7UTT - chains A and I of the 6 polymer chains in the assembly; structure by X-ray diffraction, 2.04 A resolution.

# Chain A
Molecule: Cyclic GMP-AMP synthase
From: Mus musculus
Notes: EC 2.7.7.86
UniProtKB: Q8C6L5 (CGAS_MOUSE); residues 147-507 here = UniProt positions 147-507
Amino-acid sequence (364 residues; each row starts with the number of its first residue):
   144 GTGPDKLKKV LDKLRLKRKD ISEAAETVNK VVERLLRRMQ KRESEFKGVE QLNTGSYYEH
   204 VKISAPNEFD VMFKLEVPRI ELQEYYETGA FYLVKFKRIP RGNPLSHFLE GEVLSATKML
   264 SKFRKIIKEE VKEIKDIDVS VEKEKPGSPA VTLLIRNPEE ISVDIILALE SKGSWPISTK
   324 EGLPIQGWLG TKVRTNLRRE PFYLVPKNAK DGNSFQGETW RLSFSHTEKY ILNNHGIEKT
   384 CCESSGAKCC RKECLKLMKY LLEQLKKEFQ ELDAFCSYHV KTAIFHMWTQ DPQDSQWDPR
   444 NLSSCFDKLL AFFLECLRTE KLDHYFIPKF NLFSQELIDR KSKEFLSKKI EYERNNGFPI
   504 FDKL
Disordered / not traced: 144-148, 239-245, 507
Sequence notes: expression tag (144-146)
Ion coordination: Mn2+ site 1: Glu211, Asp213, Asp307 (together with AMP-CPP); Mn2+ site 2: Glu211, Asp213 (together with AMP-CPP); Zn2+: His378, Cys384, Cys385, Cys392
Small-molecule neighbours: AMP-CPP (APC; diphosphomethylphosphonic acid adenosyl ester): Gly198, Ser199, Glu202, Lys205, Glu211, Asp213, Asp307, Arg364, Ser368, Glu371, Lys402, Glu406, Ser420, Tyr421, Lys424, His467
Curated features (UniProtKB/Swiss-Prot):
  - region: Lys372 to Lys395 (DNA-binding)
  - motif: Leu154 to Leu159 (Nuclear export signal), Asp281 to Ser291 (Nuclear localization signal)
  - binding site (GTP): Thr197, Asp307, Arg364 to Glu371
  - binding site (ATP): Ser199, Glu371, Lys402, Ser420 to Lys424
  - binding site (Mg(2+)): Glu211, Asp213, Asp307
  - binding site (2',3'-cGAMP): Asp213, Gly290, Asp307, Lys350, Arg364 to Ser366
  - binding site (Zn(2+)): His378, Cys384, Cys385, Cys392
  - site: Arg241 (Arginine-anchor), Asp307, Ile308 (Cleavage)
  - modified residue: Lys156 (N6-lactoyllysine), Glu176 (PolyADP-ribosyl glutamic acid), Ser199 (Phosphoserine), Tyr201 (Phosphotyrosine), Glu272 (5-glutamyl polyglutamate), Ser291 (Phosphoserine), Glu302 (5-glutamyl glutamate), Lys372 (N6-acetyllysine), Lys382 (N6-acetyllysine), Lys402 (N6-acetyllysine), Ser420 (Phosphoserine), Lys491 (N6-methyllysine)
  - lipidation (S-palmitoyl cysteine): Cys392, Cys393, Cys459
  - cross-link (Glycyl lysine isopeptide (Lys-Gly)): Lys217 (interchain with G-Cter in SUMO), Lys271 (interchain with G-Cter in ubiquitin), Lys335 (interchain with G-Cter in SUMO), Lys372 (interchain with G-Cter in SUMO), Lys382 (interchain with G-Cter in SUMO), Lys399 (interchain with G-Cter in ubiquitin), Lys402 (interchain with G-Cter in ubiquitin), Lys409 (interchain with G-Cter in ubiquitin), Lys410 (interchain with G-Cter in ubiquitin), Lys464 (interchain with G-Cter in SUMO)
  - mutagenesis: Lys156 (K156Q: Mimics lactylation; knockin mice show higher mortality following HSV-1 infection), Asn172 (N172K: Induces alteration of the DNA-binding surface and leads to decreased synthesis of cyclic GMP-AMP (cGAMP); when associated with L-180), Glu176 (E176A: Abolished poly-ADP-ribosylation by PARP1, stimulating interferon production in knockin mice), Arg180 (R180L: Induces alteration of the DNA-binding surface and leads to decreased synthesis of cyclic GMP-AMP (cGAMP); when associated with K-182), Gly198 (G198A: Abolishes stimulation of interferon production; when associated with A-199), Ser199 (S199A: Abolishes stimulation of interferon production; when associated with A-199), Tyr201 (Y201E: Phosphomimetic mutant; reduced translocation to the nucleus following treatment with etoposide), Glu211 to Asp213 (Abolished nucleotidyltransferase activity. Does not affect nuclear localization and tethering to chromatin), Glu211 (E211A: Abolishes ability to promote type-I interferon production), Asp213 (D213A: Abolishes ability to promote type-I interferon production), Lys217 (K217R: Reduced sumoylation), Arg222 (R222E: Impaired tethering to chromatin, leading to constitutive activation in the absence of DNA), 31 further mutagenesis entries in UniProt

# Chain I
Molecule: Palindromic DNA18
From: DNA molecule
Sequence (18 nucleotides; each row starts with the number of its first residue):
     1 ATCTGTACAT GTACAGAT

# Interface between chain A and chain I
Pairs across the interface - 5 pairs, chain A then chain I:
  Thr334(A) - DA9(I)  phosphate contact
  Lys335(A) - DA9(I)  phosphate contact
  Lys335(A) - DT10(I)  salt bridge to the phosphate
  Thr338(A) - DC8(I)  sugar contact
  Thr338(A) - DA9(I)  hydrogen bond to the phosphate
Interface residues without a listed pair, chain A (7 interface residues in all): Ser317, Lys323, Arg341, Arg342
Interface residues without a listed pair, chain I (4 interface residues in all): DA7

# Overview
Chain A and chain I form an interface of 7 and 4 residues respectively, with 1 hydrogen bond and 1 salt
bridge. Polar pairs include Thr338(A)-DA9(I) and Lys335(A)-DT10(I). Chain A binds AMP-CPP.
Chain A is Cyclic GMP-AMP synthase (Mus musculus) and chain I is Palindromic DNA18 (DNA molecule); the
structure, Structure of Non-hydrolyzable ATP (ApCpp) binds to Cyclic GMP AMP synthase (cGAS) through Mn
coordination, was determined by X-ray diffraction.
